PDB entry 8JIR | electron microscopy, 2.57 A resolution | chains A and R of the 6 polymer chains in the assembly

== Chain A ==
Molecule: Guanine nucleotide-binding protein G(s) subunit alpha isoforms short
From: Homo sapiens
Sequence (361 residues; row label = number of the first residue in the row):
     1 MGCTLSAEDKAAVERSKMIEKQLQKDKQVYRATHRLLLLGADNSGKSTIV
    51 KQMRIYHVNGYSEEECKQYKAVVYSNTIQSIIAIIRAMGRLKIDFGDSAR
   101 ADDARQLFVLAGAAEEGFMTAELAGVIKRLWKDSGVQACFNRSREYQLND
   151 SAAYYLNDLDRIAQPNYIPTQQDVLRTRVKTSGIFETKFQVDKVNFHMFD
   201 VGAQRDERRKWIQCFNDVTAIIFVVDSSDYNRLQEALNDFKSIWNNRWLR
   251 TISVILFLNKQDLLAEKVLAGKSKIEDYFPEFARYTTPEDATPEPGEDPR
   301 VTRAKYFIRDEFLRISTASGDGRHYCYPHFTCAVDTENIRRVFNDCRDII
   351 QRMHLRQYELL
Disordered / not traced: 1-4, 52-179

== Chain R ==
Molecule: Glucagon-like peptide 1 receptor
From: Homo sapiens
UniProt: P43220 (GLP1R_HUMAN); numbering as in UniProt (aligned over 24-463)
Sequence (440 residues; each row starts with the number of its first residue):
    24 RPQGATVSLWETVQKWREYRRQCQRSLTEDPPPATDLFCNRTFDEYACWP
    74 DGEPGSFVNVSCPWYLPWASSVPQGHVYRFCTAEGLWLQKDNSSLPWRDL
   124 SECEESKRGERSSPEEQLLFLYIIYTVGYALSFSALVIASAILLGFRHLH
   174 CTRNYIHLNLFASFILRALSVFIKDAALKWMYSTAAQQHQWDGLLSYQDS
   224 LSCRLVFLLMQYCVAANYYWLLVEGVYLYTLLAFSVLSEQWIFRLYVSIG
   274 WGVPLLFVVPWGIVKYLYEDEGCWTRNSNMNYWLIIRLPILFAIGVNFLI
   324 FVRVICIVVSKLKANLMCKTDIKCRLAKSTLTLIPLLGTHEVIFAFVMDE
   374 HARGTLRFIKLFTELSFTSFQGLMVAILYCFVNNEVQLEFRKSWERWRLE
   424 HLHIQRDSSMKPLKCPTSSLSSGATAGSSMYTATCQASCS
Disordered / not traced: 24-28, 128-137, 422-463
Disulfides: C46-C71, C62-C104, C85-C126, C226-C296
Residues lining bound ligands: N-hexadecanoyl-L-glutamic acid (D6M): L142, Y145, I146, T149, V150, A153, L154, K202

== Chain A / chain R interface ==
Residue-residue contacts - 29 pairs, chain A then chain R:
  Q28(A) with S261(R)
  R31(A) with V259(R)
  Y325(A) with N338(R)
  R347(A) with L254(R); A256(R), hydrogen bond (side chain-backbone); F257(R)
  D348(A) with K334(R), salt bridge
  Q351(A) with L255(R), hydrogen bond (side chain-backbone); K334(R), hydrogen bond
  R352(A) with K334(R)
  H354(A) with L254(R); L255(R)
  L355(A) with L255(R), hydrophobic
  Q357(A) with R176(R); E408(R)
  Y358(A) with R176(R); E247(R); Y250(R); L251(R), hydrophobic
  E359(A) with R348(R), hydrogen bond (backbone-side chain); N406(R); N407(R), hydrogen bond (side chain-backbone)
  L360(A) with V327(R), hydrophobic; V331(R); R348(R); S352(R), hydrogen bond (backbone-side chain); L356(R), hydrophobic
  L361(A) with K334(R); R348(R)
Also at the interface, not in a pair above, chain A (15 interface residues in all): A32
Also at the interface, not in a pair above, chain R (27 interface residues in all): H180, S258, I330, L335, T355, L359, Y402

== Overview ==
15 residues of chain A and 27 residues of chain R are in contact, with 6 hydrogen bonds and 1 salt bridge.
Polar contacts include D348(A)-K334(R), R347(A)-A256(R) and Q351(A)-L255(R). Bound to chain R:
N-hexadecanoyl-L-glutamic acid.
Chain A is Guanine nucleotide-binding protein G(s) subunit alpha isoforms short and chain R is Glucagon-like
peptide 1 receptor, both from Homo sapiens; the structure, Cryo-EM structure of the GLP-1R/GCGR dual agonist
SAR425899-bound human GLP-1R-Gs complex, was determined by electron microscopy, deposited together with 8JIS,
8JIQ, 8JIU, 8JIP and 8JIT.
